Entry 3ZVX (X-ray diffraction, 2.10 A resolution); this record covers chains A and B.

# Chain A (and B)
Molecule: Lectin
From: Platypodium elegans
Notes: chain B of this document is another copy of the same molecule, construct and numbering; everything in this record applies to it too
Sequence (261 residues; numbered 1 to 261; the number before each row is that of its first residue):
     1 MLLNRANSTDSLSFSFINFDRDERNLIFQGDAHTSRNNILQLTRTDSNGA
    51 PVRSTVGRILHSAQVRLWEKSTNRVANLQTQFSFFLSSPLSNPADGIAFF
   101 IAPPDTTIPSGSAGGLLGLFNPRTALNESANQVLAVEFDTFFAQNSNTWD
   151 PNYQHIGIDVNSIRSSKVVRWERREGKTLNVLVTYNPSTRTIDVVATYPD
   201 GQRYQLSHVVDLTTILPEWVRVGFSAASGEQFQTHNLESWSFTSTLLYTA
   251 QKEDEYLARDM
Not modelled in the structure: 1-7, 250-261 (chain B: 1-8, 250-261)
Metal / ion sites: Mn2+: Glu137, Asp139, Asp150, His155; Ca2+: Asp139, Phe141, Asn147, Asp150
From the paper describing this entry:
  - binding site for alpha-D-mannopyranose: Ala94, Asp95, Ala113, Gly115, Phe141, Asn145, Ser146, Asn147, Glu230, Gln231
  - conformationally variable residues (side-chain flip): Asn145
  - post-translational modification sites: Asn127 (proposed by the authors, not directly observed)

# Interface between chain A and chain B
Residue-residue contacts (46; chain A residue first):
  Ser8(A) - Ile17(B)
  Thr9(A) - Ser15(B)  hydrogen bond (backbone-side chain)
  Thr9(A) - Ile17(B)
  Asp10(A) - Ser15(B)
  Asp10(A) - Phe16(B)
  Asp10(A) - Ile17(B)  hydrogen bond (side chain-backbone)
  Ser11(A) - Phe14(B)
  Ser11(A) - Ser15(B)  hydrogen bond (backbone-backbone)
  Leu12(A) - Ser13(B)
  Leu12(A) - Phe14(B)  hydrophobic
  Ser13(A) - Leu12(B)
  Ser13(A) - Ser13(B)  hydrogen bond (backbone-backbone)
  Phe14(A) - Ser11(B)
  Ser15(A) - Thr9(B)  hydrogen bond (side chain-backbone)
  Ser15(A) - Asp10(B)
  Ser15(A) - Ser11(B)  hydrogen bond
  Phe16(A) - Thr9(B)  hydrogen bond (backbone-backbone)
  Phe16(A) - Asp10(B)
  Ile17(A) - Thr9(B)
  Ile17(A) - Asp10(B)  hydrogen bond (backbone-side chain)
  Ile17(A) - Arg74(B)
  Asn18(A) - Asp10(B)
  Asn18(A) - Glu69(B)  hydrogen bond
  Asn18(A) - Ser71(B)
  Asn18(A) - Thr72(B)
  Asn18(A) - Arg74(B)
  Asp20(A) - Arg66(B)  salt bridge
  Asp20(A) - Glu69(B)
  Asp20(A) - Ser71(B)  hydrogen bond
  Asp22(A) - Arg66(B)  hydrogen bond (backbone-side chain)
  Asp22(A) - Trp219(B)  hydrogen bond
  Glu23(A) - Arg66(B)  salt bridge
  Arg24(A) - Gln64(B)
  Arg24(A) - Trp219(B)
  Asn25(A) - Ala63(B)
  Asn25(A) - Gln64(B)  hydrogen bond (side chain-backbone)
  Asn38(A) - Ser71(B)
  Ala63(A) - Asn25(B)
  Gln64(A) - Arg24(B)  hydrogen bond
  Gln64(A) - Asn25(B)  hydrogen bond (backbone-side chain)
  Arg66(A) - Asp20(B)  salt bridge
  Arg66(A) - Asp22(B)  hydrogen bond (side chain-backbone)
  Glu69(A) - Asp20(B)
  Arg74(A) - Ile17(B)
  Trp219(A) - Asp22(B)  hydrogen bond
  Trp219(A) - Arg24(B)
Also at the interface, not in a pair above, chain A (24 interface residues in all): Pro104
Also at the interface, not in a pair above, chain B (24 interface residues in all): Asn18, Glu23, Glu218

# Overview
Chain A and chain B each contribute 24 residues to their interface, with 17 hydrogen bonds and 3 salt bridges.
Among the polar pairs are Asp20(A)-Arg66(B), Glu23(A)-Arg66(B) and Thr9(A)-Ser15(B). Glu137(A), Asp139(A),
Asp150(A) and His155(A) coordinate Mn2+. From the paper: a binding site for alpha-D-mannopyranose at Ala94(A),
Asp95(A) and Ala113(A) among others; a modification site at Asn127(A).
Chain A and chain B are both Lectin (Platypodium elegans); the structure, Structure of the lectin from
platypodium elegans in complex with a trimannoside, was determined by X-ray diffraction, deposited together
with 3ZYR.
